8EBB - chains A and C; structure by X-ray diffraction, 1.88 A resolution.

== Chain A ==
Name: Secreted in xylem Six6
From: Fusarium oxysporum f. sp. lycopersici
UniProtKB: C9WMG8 (C9WMG8_FUSOX); residues 58-225 here = UniProt positions 58-225
Sequence (170 residues; numbered 57 to 226; the number before each row is that of its first residue):
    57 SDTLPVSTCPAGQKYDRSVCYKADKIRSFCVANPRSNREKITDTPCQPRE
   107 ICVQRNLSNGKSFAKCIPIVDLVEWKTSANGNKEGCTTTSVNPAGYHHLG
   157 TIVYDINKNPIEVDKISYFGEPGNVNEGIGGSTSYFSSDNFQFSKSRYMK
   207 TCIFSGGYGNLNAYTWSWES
Not modelled in the structure: 57
Disulfides: Cys65-Cys86, Cys76-Cys108, Cys102-Cys122, Cys142-Cys208
Differences from the reference sequence: expression tag (57, 226)
Ligand contacts: d(-)-tartaric acid (TAR): Ala135, Gly213, Tyr214, Gly215, Asn216

== Chain C ==
Name: Secreted in xylem Six6
From: Fusarium oxysporum f. sp. lycopersici
Notes: fragment: prodomain
UniProtKB: C9WMG8 (C9WMG8_FUSOX); residue numbers follow UniProt; this construct covers 17-55
Sequence (48 residues; row label = number of the first residue in the row):
    14 GPMGPLAQTESESADVAEHTINYIDIAPEEFEPPKANLSSLVENLYFQ
Not modelled in the structure: 14-28, 47-61
Differences from the reference sequence: expression tag (14-16, 56-61)

== Interface between chain A and chain C ==
Contacting residue pairs (49):
  Leu60(A) - Pro41(C)  hydrophobic
  Pro61(A) - Phe44(C)
  Ser63(A) - Glu43(C)  hydrogen bond
  Ser63(A) - Phe44(C)
  Tyr71(A) - Phe44(C)  hydrophobic
  Arg111(A) - Asp38(C)  salt bridge
  Arg111(A) - Ala40(C)
  Leu113(A) - Phe44(C)
  Leu113(A) - Glu45(C)
  Ser114(A) - Glu45(C)  hydrogen bond (backbone-side chain)
  Phe119(A) - Ala40(C)  hydrophobic
  Phe119(A) - Phe44(C)  hydrophobic
  Lys121(A) - Tyr36(C)
  Lys121(A) - Asp38(C)  salt bridge
  Ile123(A) - Asp38(C)
  Asp127(A) - Tyr36(C)
  Val129(A) - His32(C)
  Val129(A) - Ile34(C)  hydrophobic
  Thr143(A) - Glu31(C)  hydrogen bond
  Thr143(A) - His32(C)  hydrogen bond
  Thr144(A) - Ala30(C)
  Thr144(A) - Glu31(C)  hydrogen bond (backbone-side chain)
  Thr144(A) - His32(C)  hydrogen bond (backbone-backbone)
  Thr145(A) - Ala30(C)
  Thr145(A) - His32(C)
  Thr145(A) - Ile34(C)
  Ser146(A) - Ala30(C)
  Ser146(A) - His32(C)  hydrogen bond (backbone-backbone)
  Ser146(A) - Thr33(C)
  Ser146(A) - Ile34(C)  hydrogen bond (backbone-backbone)
  Val147(A) - Ile34(C)
  Asn148(A) - Thr33(C)
  Asn148(A) - Ile34(C)  hydrogen bond (backbone-backbone)
  Asn148(A) - Asn35(C)  hydrogen bond
  Asn148(A) - Ile37(C)
  Pro149(A) - Ile37(C)
  His153(A) - Ile37(C)
  Tyr204(A) - Ala30(C)  hydrophobic
  Thr221(A) - Ile34(C)
  Trp222(A) - Ile34(C)  hydrophobic
  Ser223(A) - Ile34(C)
  Ser223(A) - Tyr36(C)
  Ser223(A) - Ile37(C)
  Ser223(A) - Asp38(C)  hydrogen bond (backbone-backbone)
  Trp224(A) - Asp38(C)
  Glu225(A) - Ile37(C)
  Glu225(A) - Asp38(C)  hydrogen bond (backbone-backbone)
  Glu225(A) - Ile39(C)
  Ser226(A) - Glu45(C)
Also at the interface, not in a pair above, chain A (30 interface residues in all): Asn115, Cys142, Leu155
Also at the interface, not in a pair above, chain C (17 interface residues in all): Val29, Pro46

== Summary ==
Chain A and chain C form an interface of 30 and 17 residues respectively, with 12 hydrogen bonds and 2 salt
bridges. Polar contacts include Arg111(A)-Asp38(C), Lys121(A)-Asp38(C) and Ser63(A)-Glu43(C). Ligands of chain
A: d(-)-tartaric acid.
Here chain A is Secreted in xylem Six6 and chain C is Secreted in xylem Six6, both from Fusarium oxysporum f.
sp. lycopersici. Entry 8EBB (Crystal structure of SIX6 from Fusarium oxysporum f. sp. lycopersici) was
determined by X-ray diffraction (same publication as 8EB9).
